8U15 - chains A and B of the 3 polymer chains in the assembly; structure by X-ray diffraction, 2.95 A resolution.

Chain A:
Molecule: Protein cereblon
Organism: Homo sapiens
Reference sequence: Q96SW2 (CRBN_HUMAN); residues 70-442 here = UniProt positions 70-442
Chain sequence (373 residues; row label = number of the first residue in the row):
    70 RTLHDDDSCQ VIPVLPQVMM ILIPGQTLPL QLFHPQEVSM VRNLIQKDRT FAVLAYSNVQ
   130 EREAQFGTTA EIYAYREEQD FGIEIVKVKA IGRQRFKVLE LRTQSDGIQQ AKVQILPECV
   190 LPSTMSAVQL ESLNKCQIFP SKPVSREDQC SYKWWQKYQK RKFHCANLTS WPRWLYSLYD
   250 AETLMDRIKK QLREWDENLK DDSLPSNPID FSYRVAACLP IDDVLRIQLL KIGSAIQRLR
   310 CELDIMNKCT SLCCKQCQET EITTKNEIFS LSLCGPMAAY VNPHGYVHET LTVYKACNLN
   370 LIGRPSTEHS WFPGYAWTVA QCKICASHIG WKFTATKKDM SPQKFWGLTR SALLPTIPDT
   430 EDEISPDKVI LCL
Disordered / not traced: 70-71, 126-130, 213-219, 430-436
Curated features (UniProtKB/Swiss-Prot):
  - binding site (Zn(2+)): C323, C326, C391, C394
  - binding site ((S)-thalidomide): H378, W380, W386
  - natural variant: C391 (C391R: In MRT2)
  - mutagenesis: Y384 (Y384A: Abolishes thalidomide-binding without affecting DCX protein ligase complex activity; when associated with A-386), W386 (W386A: Abolishes thalidomide-binding without affecting DCX protein ligase complex activity; when associated with A-384 ...), R419 to L442 (Fails to rescue increased BK channel activity and decreased probability of neurotransmission in a mouse hippocampal neuron model)
Ion coordination: Zn2+: C323, C326, C391, C394
Residues lining bound ligands: CC-220 (8W7; (3S)-3-[4-({4-[(morpholin-4-yl)methyl]phenyl}methoxy)-1-oxo-1,3-dihydro-2H-isoindol-2-yl]piperidine-2,6-dione): V350, N351, P352, H353, E377, H378, S379, W380, W386, W400, F402
Reported in the primary citation:
  - binding site for CC-220: W380
  - conformationally variable residues: E377

Chain B:
Molecule: DDB1
Organism: Homo sapiens
Chain sequence (836 residues; each row starts with the number of its first residue; note: 304 numbers in that range are skipped by the numbering (no residue carries them; nothing is unmodelled there)):
     1 MSYNYVVTAQ KPTAVNGCVT GHFTSAEDLN LLIAKNTRLE IYVVTAEGLR PVKEVGMYGK
    61 IAVMELFRPK GESKDLLFIL TAKYNACILE YKQSGESIDI ITRAHGNVQD RIGRPSETGI
   121 IGIIDPECRM IGLRLYDGLF KVIPLDRDNK ELKAFNIRLE ELHVIDVKFL YGCQAPTICF
   181 VYQDPQGRHV KTYEVSLREK EFNKGPWKQE NVEAEASMVI AVPEPFGGAI IIGQESITYH
   241 NGDKYLAIAP PIIKQSTIVC HNRVDPNGSR YLLGDMEGRL FMLLLEKEEQ MDGTVTLKDL
   301 RVELLGETSI AECLTYLDNG VVFVGSRLGD SQLVKLNVDS NEQGSYVVAM ETFTNLGPIV
   361 DMCVVDLERQ GQGQLVTCSG AFKEGSLRII RN
   697 GIGGNGNSGE IQKLHIRTVP LYESPRKICY QEVSQCFGVL SSRIEVQDTS GGTTALRPSA
   757 STQALSSSVS SSKLFSSSTA PHETSFGEEV EVHNLLIIDQ HTFEVLHAHQ FLQNEYALSL
   817 VSCKLGKDPN TYFIVGTAMV YPEEAEPKQG RIVVFQYSDG KLQTVAEKEV KGAVYSMVEF
   877 NGKLLASINS TVRLYEWTTE KELRTECNHY NNIMALYLKT KGDFILVGDL MRSVLLLAYK
   937 PMEGNFEEIA RDFNPNWMSA VEILDDDNFL GAENAFNLFV CQKDSAATTD EERQHLQEVG
   997 LFHLGEFVNV FCHGSLVMQN LGETSTPTQG SVLFGTVNGM IGLVTSLSES WYNLLLDMQN
  1057 RLNKVIKSVG KIEHSFWRSF HTERKTEPAT GFIDGDLIES FLDISRPKMQ EVVANLQYDD
  1117 GSGMKREATA DDLIKVVEEL TRIH
Disordered / not traced: 1, 697-709, 742-747, 772-783, 1015-1022, 1117-1120
Disulfide bonds: C18-C313

How chain A and chain B interact:
Residue-residue contacts (92):
  C188(A) - R1080(B)
  L190(A) - M927(B)  hydrophobic
  L190(A) - P951(B)
  L190(A) - N952(B)
  P191(A) - W953(B)  hydrogen bond (backbone-side chain)
  S192(A) - W953(B)
  T193(A) - L926(B)
  T193(A) - W953(B)
  S195(A) - N970(B)
  A196(A) - N970(B)
  A196(A) - F972(B)
  L199(A) - E312(B)
  L199(A) - R327(B)
  L199(A) - L328(B)  hydrophobic
  E200(A) - E312(B)  hydrogen bond (backbone-side chain)
  E200(A) - R327(B)  salt bridge
  S201(A) - V259(B)
  S201(A) - E312(B)  hydrogen bond
  L202(A) - M276(B)  hydrophobic
  N203(A) - E117(B)
  N203(A) - T118(B)
  N203(A) - G119(B)
  K204(A) - I165(B)
  K204(A) - S217(B)
  K204(A) - I258(B)
  K204(A) - V259(B)
  Q206(A) - E117(B)
  I207(A) - E117(B)
  I207(A) - T118(B)
  I207(A) - H163(B)
  I207(A) - I165(B)  hydrophobic
  I207(A) - Q183(B)
  I207(A) - R188(B)  hydrogen bond (backbone-side chain)
  F208(A) - Q183(B)  hydrogen bond (backbone-side chain)
  P209(A) - Q183(B)
  P209(A) - E215(B)
  K229(A) - E785(B)
  R230(A) - E215(B)  salt bridge
  H233(A) - F382(B)
  A235(A) - R722(B)
  N236(A) - V360(B)
  N236(A) - F382(B)
  N236(A) - R722(B)  hydrogen bond (backbone-side chain)
  L237(A) - L328(B)  hydrophobic
  L237(A) - V360(B)
  L237(A) - N1005(B)  hydrogen bond (backbone-side chain)
  L237(A) - V1033(B)
  T238(A) - V360(B)
  T238(A) - R722(B)  hydrogen bond (backbone-side chain)
  T238(A) - N1005(B)
  S239(A) - V360(B)
  S239(A) - R722(B)
  S239(A) - N1005(B)  hydrogen bond (side chain-backbone)
  W240(A) - L912(B)
  W240(A) - Y913(B)  hydrogen bond
  W240(A) - L926(B)
  P241(A) - Y812(B)
  W243(A) - Y812(B)
  W243(A) - L814(B)  hydrophobic
  W243(A) - V836(B)
  W243(A) - P843(B)  hydrophobic
  W243(A) - Y871(B)
  L244(A) - Y871(B)  hydrophobic
  L244(A) - L912(B)  hydrophobic
  Y245(A) - L926(B)  hydrophobic
  L247(A) - A841(B)
  L247(A) - E842(B)
  Y248(A) - M910(B)
  Y248(A) - D925(B)
  Y248(A) - L926(B)  hydrophobic
  Y248(A) - M927(B)  hydrophobic
  Y248(A) - W953(B)
  R256(A) - A841(B)
  R256(A) - E842(B)  salt bridge
  S303(A) - M927(B)
  S303(A) - P951(B)
  I305(A) - M927(B)  hydrophobic
  I305(A) - W953(B)  hydrophobic
  Q306(A) - M927(B)
  Q306(A) - S929(B)
  Q306(A) - P951(B)
  R309(A) - M910(B)
  N316(A) - E842(B)
  K437(A) - Y906(B)
  I439(A) - Y906(B)
  L440(A) - N908(B)
  C441(A) - S886(B)
  C441(A) - N908(B)
  C441(A) - I909(B)
  C441(A) - M910(B)
  L442(A) - N908(B)  hydrogen bond (backbone-backbone)
  L442(A) - F949(B)  hydrophobic
Interface residues without a listed pair, chain A (50 interface residues in all): P186, V189, V197, S210, Q225, R242, G302
Interface residues without a listed pair, chain B (60 interface residues in all): N16, D166, A214, M218, P358, A381, K723, E787, A834, P838, A869, N907, S955, F1003

Overview:
Chain A and chain B form an interface of 50 and 60 residues respectively; the contacts include 11 hydrogen
bonds and 3 salt bridges. Polar contacts include E200(A)-R327(B), R230(A)-E215(B) and R256(A)-E842(B). Chain A
binds CC-220. The paper reports a binding site for CC-220 at W380(A); conformational variability at E377(A).
Here chain A is Protein cereblon and chain B is DDB1, both from Homo sapiens. Entry 8U15 (The ternary complex
structure of DDB1-CRBN-SALL4(ZF1,2)-short bound to CC-220) was determined by X-ray diffraction together with
8U16 and 8U17 from the same study.
